7XOU - chains A and N of the 6 polymer chains in the assembly; structure by electron microscopy, 3.20 A resolution.

# Chain A
Protein: Isoform Gnas-2 of Guanine nucleotide-binding protein G(s) subunit alpha isoforms short
Organism: Homo sapiens
Reference sequence: P63092-2 (GNAS2_HUMAN); the author numbering skips numbers that UniProt does not, so the offset changes along the chain: 1-60 = UniProt 1-60; 75-394 = UniProt 61-380
Amino-acid sequence (380 residues; each row starts with the number of its first residue; note: 14 numbers in that range are skipped by the numbering (no residue carries them; nothing is unmodelled there)):
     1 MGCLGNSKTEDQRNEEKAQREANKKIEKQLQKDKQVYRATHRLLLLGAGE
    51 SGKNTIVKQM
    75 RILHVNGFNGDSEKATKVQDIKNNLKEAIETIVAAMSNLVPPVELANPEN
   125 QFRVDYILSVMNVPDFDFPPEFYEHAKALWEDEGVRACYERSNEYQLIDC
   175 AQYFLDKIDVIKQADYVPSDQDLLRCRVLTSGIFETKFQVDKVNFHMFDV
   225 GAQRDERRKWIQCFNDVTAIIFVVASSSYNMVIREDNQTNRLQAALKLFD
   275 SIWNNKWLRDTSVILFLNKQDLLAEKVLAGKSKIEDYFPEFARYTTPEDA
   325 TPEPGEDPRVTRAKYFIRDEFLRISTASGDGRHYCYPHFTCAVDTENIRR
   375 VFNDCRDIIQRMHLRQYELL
Unresolved in the structure: 1-10, 75-204, 252-261, 304-306
Sequence notes: engineered mutation Asn54 (Ser in P63092-2), Ala226 (Gly212 in P63092-2), Ala268 (Glu254 in P63092-2), Lys271 (Asn257 in P63092-2), Asp274 (Lys260 in P63092-2), Lys280 (Arg266 in P63092-2), Asp284 (Thr270 in P63092-2), Thr285 (Ile271 in P63092-2)

# Chain N
Protein: Nanobody 35
Notes: antibody fragment or engineered binder
Amino-acid sequence (126 residues; row label = number of the first residue in the row):
     1 QVQLQESGGGLVQPGGSLRLSCAASGFTFSNYKMNWVRQAPGKGLEWVSD
    51 ISQSGASISYTGSVKGRFTISRDNAKNTLYLQMNSLKPEDTAVYYCARCP
   101 APFTRDCFDVTSTTYAYRGQGTQVTV
Disulfides: Cys22-Cys96, Cys99-Cys107

# Chain A / chain N interface
Pairs across the interface - 23 pairs, chain A then chain N:
  Arg228(A) - Thr113(N)
  Asp229(A) - Thr111(N)
  Asp229(A) - Thr113(N)  hydrogen bond
  Arg232(A) - Pro100(N)
  Arg232(A) - Phe108(N)
  Arg232(A) - Tyr115(N)
  Gln262(A) - Lys43(N)  hydrogen bond (backbone-side chain)
  Thr263(A) - Glu46(N)  hydrogen bond
  Asn264(A) - Thr61(N)  hydrogen bond
  Gln267(A) - Thr61(N)
  Lys271(A) - Trp47(N)
  Ser275(A) - Asp106(N)
  Ser275(A) - Cys107(N)
  Ser275(A) - Phe108(N)
  Asn278(A) - Arg105(N)  hydrogen bond
  Asn278(A) - Asp106(N)
  Lys280(A) - Phe103(N)  hydrogen bond (side chain-backbone)
  Asp310(A) - Gly62(N)
  Asp310(A) - Ser63(N)  hydrogen bond (backbone-side chain)
  Tyr311(A) - Gly62(N)
  Tyr311(A) - Ser63(N)
  Pro313(A) - Gly62(N)
  Ser352(A) - Arg105(N)  hydrogen bond
Other interface residues (no listed pair), chain A (21 interface residues in all): Glu230, Leu272, Asp274, Ile276, Asn279, Phe312
Other interface residues (no listed pair), chain N (20 interface residues in all): Asp50, Thr104, Ser112, Thr114, Tyr117

# Overview
21 residues of chain A and 20 residues of chain N are in contact, with 8 hydrogen bonds. Among the polar pairs
are Asp229(A)-Thr113(N), Gln262(A)-Lys43(N) and Thr263(A)-Glu46(N).
Here chain A is Isoform Gnas-2 of Guanine nucleotide-binding protein G(s) subunit alpha isoforms short (Homo
sapiens) and chain N is Nanobody 35. Entry 7XOU (Structural insights into human brain gut peptide
cholecystokinin receptors) was determined by electron microscopy (same publication as 8IA7, 7XOV and 7XOW).
